PDB entry 4YA4 | X-ray diffraction, 2.90 A resolution | chains O and P of the 28 polymer chains in the assembly

[Chain O]
Name: Proteasome subunit alpha type-2
Source organism: Saccharomyces cerevisiae S288c
Notes: EC 3.4.25.1
UniProtKB: P23639 (PSA2_YEAST); residues 1-250 here = UniProt positions 1-250
Sequence (250 residues; each row starts with the number of its first residue):
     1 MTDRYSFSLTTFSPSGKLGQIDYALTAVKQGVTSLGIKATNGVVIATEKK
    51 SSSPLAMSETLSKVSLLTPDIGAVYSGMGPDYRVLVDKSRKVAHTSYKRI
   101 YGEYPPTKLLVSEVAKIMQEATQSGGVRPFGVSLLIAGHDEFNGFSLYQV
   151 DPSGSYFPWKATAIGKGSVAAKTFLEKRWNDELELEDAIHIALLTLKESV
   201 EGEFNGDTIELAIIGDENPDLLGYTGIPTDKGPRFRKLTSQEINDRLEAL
UniProt features mapped onto this chain:
  - cross-link: K108 (Glycyl lysine isopeptide (Lys-Gly) (interchain with G-Cter in ubiquitin))

[Chain P]
Name: Proteasome subunit alpha type-3
Source organism: Saccharomyces cerevisiae S288c
Notes: EC 3.4.25.1
UniProtKB: P23638 (PSA3_YEAST); residues 0-257 here correspond to UniProt positions 1-258 (UniProt number = residue number + 1)
Sequence (258 residues; each row starts with the number of its first residue; numbering starts at 0):
     0 MGSRRYDSRTTIFSPEGRLYQVEYALESISHAGTAIGIMASDGIVLAAER
    50 KVTSTLLEQDTSTEKLYKLNDKIAVAVAGLTADAEILINTARIHAQNYLK
   100 TYNEDIPVEILVRRLSDIKQGYTQHGGLRPFGVSFIYAGYDDRYGYQLYT
   150 SNPSGNYTGWKAISVGANTSAAQTLLQMDYKDDMKVDDAIELALKTLSKT
   200 TDSSALTYDRLEFATIRKGANDGEVYQKIFKPQEIKDILVKTGITKKDED
   250 EEADEDMK
Unresolved in the structure: 0, 245-257
UniProt features mapped onto this chain:
  - cross-link (Glycyl lysine isopeptide (Lys-Gly)): K99 (interchain with G-Cter in ubiquitin), K198 (interchain with G-Cter in ubiquitin), K230 (interchain with G-Cter in ubiquitin)

[Interface between chain O and chain P]
Contacting residue pairs - 65 pairs, chain O then chain P:
  R4(O) - S2(P)  hydrogen bond (backbone-side chain)
  Y5(O) - S2(P)
  Y5(O) - Y5(P)
  S6(O) - G125(P)
  S6(O) - L127(P)
  F7(O) - S2(P)
  F7(O) - Y5(P)
  F7(O) - D6(P)
  F7(O) - G126(P)
  S8(O) - G126(P)  hydrogen bond (backbone-backbone)
  S8(O) - L127(P)
  S8(O) - R128(P)  hydrogen bond (side chain-backbone)
  T10(O) - R128(P)
  T11(O) - S7(P)
  T11(O) - T9(P)
  T11(O) - Q20(P)
  F12(O) - Q20(P)
  F12(O) - Y23(P)
  F12(O) - A24(P)  hydrophobic
  F12(O) - S27(P)
  F12(O) - L79(P)  hydrophobic
  F12(O) - R128(P)
  F12(O) - P129(P)
  F12(O) - G131(P)
  S13(O) - Y23(P)
  P14(O) - Y23(P)  hydrophobic
  P14(O) - E26(P)
  S15(O) - E26(P)
  S15(O) - H30(P)
  G16(O) - Y23(P)
  G16(O) - E26(P)
  G16(O) - S27(P)  hydrogen bond (backbone-side chain)
  K38(O) - E57(P)  salt bridge
  S112(O) - E84(P)
  K116(O) - I85(P)
  Q119(O) - A81(P)
  Q119(O) - D82(P)  hydrogen bond
  Q119(O) - I85(P)
  Q119(O) - R128(P)
  T122(O) - R128(P)  hydrogen bond (backbone-side chain)
  Q123(O) - Y121(P)
  Q123(O) - L127(P)
  Q123(O) - R128(P)  hydrogen bond (side chain-backbone)
  Q123(O) - P129(P)
  Q123(O) - F130(P)
  G125(O) - L127(P)
  S153(O) - A81(P)
  G154(O) - A81(P)
  S155(O) - A81(P)
  Y156(O) - E84(P)  hydrogen bond
  F157(O) - L56(P)  hydrophobic
  P158(O) - L56(P)
  P158(O) - E57(P)  hydrogen bond (backbone-backbone)
  P158(O) - T60(P)
  P158(O) - S61(P)
  W159(O) - S53(P)
  W159(O) - L55(P)
  W159(O) - L56(P)
  K160(O) - T54(P)  hydrogen bond (side chain-backbone)
  K160(O) - L55(P)  hydrogen bond (backbone-backbone)
  K160(O) - L56(P)
  K160(O) - E57(P)
  A161(O) - L55(P)
  L175(O) - L55(P)  hydrophobic
  E176(O) - T54(P)
Interface residues without a listed pair, chain O (35 interface residues in all): L18, S124, Y148, K172, W179
Interface residues without a listed pair, chain P (32 interface residues in all): T80

[Overview]
35 residues of chain O face 32 of chain P across their interface; the contacts include 11 hydrogen bonds and 1
salt bridge. Polar pairs include K38(O)-E57(P), R4(O)-S2(P) and S8(O)-R128(P).
Chain O is Proteasome subunit alpha type-2 and chain P is Proteasome subunit alpha type-3, both from
Saccharomyces cerevisiae S288c; the structure, Yeast 20S proteasome beta2-H114D mutant, was determined by
X-ray diffraction (same publication as 4Y69, 4Y6A, 4Y6V, 4Y6Z, 4Y70, 4Y74 and 34 further entries).
